PDB entry 4PV9 | X-ray diffraction, 2.00 A resolution | chains A and E of the 3 polymer chains in the assembly

[Chain A]
Molecule: H-2 class I histocompatibility antigen, K-B alpha chain
Organism: Mus musculus
Reference sequence: P01901 (HA1B_MOUSE); residues 1-278 here correspond to UniProt positions 22-299 (UniProt number = residue number + 21)
Chain sequence (278 residues; each row starts with the number of its first residue):
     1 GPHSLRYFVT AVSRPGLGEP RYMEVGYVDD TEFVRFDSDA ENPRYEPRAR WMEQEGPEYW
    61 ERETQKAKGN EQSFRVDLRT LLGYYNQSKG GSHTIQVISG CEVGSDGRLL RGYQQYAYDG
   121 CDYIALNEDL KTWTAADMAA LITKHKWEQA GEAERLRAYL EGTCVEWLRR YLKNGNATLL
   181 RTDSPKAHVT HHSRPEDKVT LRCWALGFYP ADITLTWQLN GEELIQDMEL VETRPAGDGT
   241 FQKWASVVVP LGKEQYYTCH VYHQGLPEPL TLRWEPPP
UniProt features mapped onto this chain:
  - region: Glu275 to Pro278 (Connecting peptide)
  - glycosylation (N-linked (GlcNAc...) asparagine): Asn86, Asn176
Disulfide bonds: Cys101-Cys164, Cys203-Cys259

[Chain E]
Molecule: S598 peptide modified Q600V
Chain sequence (8 residues; row label = number of the first residue in the row):
     1 RAVIFANI
Modified positions: Ala2 (alpha-aminobutyric acid; ABA)

[Chain A / chain E interface]
Residue-residue contacts (47):
  Leu5(A) with Arg1(E)
  Tyr7(A) with Arg1(E), hydrogen bond (side chain-backbone); Ala2(E)
  Val9(A) with Phe5(E), hydrophobic
  Glu24(A) with Ala2(E)
  Tyr45(A) with Ala2(E)
  Tyr59(A) with Arg1(E)
  Arg62(A) with Arg1(E)
  Glu63(A) with Arg1(E), salt bridge; Ala2(E)
  Lys66(A) with Arg1(E); Ala2(E), hydrogen bond (side chain-backbone); Ile4(E)
  Asn70(A) with Val3(E), hydrogen bond (side chain-backbone); Ile4(E); Phe5(E), hydrogen bond (side chain-backbone)
  Ser73(A) with Asn7(E), hydrogen bond (backbone-side chain)
  Phe74(A) with Phe5(E), hydrophobic
  Val76(A) with Asn7(E)
  Asp77(A) with Ala6(E); Asn7(E), hydrogen bond; Ile8(E), hydrogen bond (side chain-backbone)
  Thr80(A) with Ile8(E)
  Leu81(A) with Ile8(E), hydrophobic
  Tyr84(A) with Ile8(E), hydrogen bond (side chain-backbone)
  Val97(A) with Phe5(E), hydrophobic
  Ser99(A) with Val3(E)
  Gln114(A) with Phe5(E)
  Tyr116(A) with Phe5(E); Ala6(E); Ile8(E), hydrophobic
  Thr143(A) with Ile8(E), hydrogen bond (side chain-backbone)
  Lys146(A) with Asn7(E); Ile8(E), hydrogen bond (side chain-backbone)
  Trp147(A) with Ala6(E); Asn7(E), hydrogen bond (side chain-backbone); Ile8(E), hydrophobic
  Glu152(A) with Ala6(E)
  Arg155(A) with Ile4(E), hydrogen bond (side chain-backbone); Ala6(E)
  Leu156(A) with Val3(E), hydrophobic
  Tyr159(A) with Arg1(E), hydrogen bond (side chain-backbone); Ala2(E); Val3(E), hydrogen bond (side chain-backbone)
  Thr163(A) with Arg1(E)
  Trp167(A) with Arg1(E)
  Tyr171(A) with Arg1(E), hydrogen bond (side chain-backbone)
Other interface residues (no listed pair), chain A (33 interface residues in all): Tyr22, Tyr123

[Overview]
33 residues of chain A face 8 of chain E across their interface, with 15 hydrogen bonds and 1 salt bridge.
Among the polar pairs are Glu63(A)-Arg1(E), Tyr7(A)-Arg1(E) and Lys66(A)-Ala2(E).
Here chain A is H-2 class I histocompatibility antigen, K-B alpha chain (Mus musculus) and chain E is S598
peptide modified Q600V. Entry 4PV9 (Crystal Structure of H2Kb-Q600V complex) was determined by X-ray
diffraction, deposited together with 4PV8.
